Entry 7THV (electron microscopy, 4.00 A resolution); this record covers chains C and D of the 8 polymer chains in the assembly.

== Chain C ==
Name: Replication factor C subunit 3
From: Saccharomyces cerevisiae
UniProt: P38629 (RFC3_YEAST); residue numbers follow UniProt; this construct covers 1-340
Sequence (340 residues; row label = number of the first residue in the row):
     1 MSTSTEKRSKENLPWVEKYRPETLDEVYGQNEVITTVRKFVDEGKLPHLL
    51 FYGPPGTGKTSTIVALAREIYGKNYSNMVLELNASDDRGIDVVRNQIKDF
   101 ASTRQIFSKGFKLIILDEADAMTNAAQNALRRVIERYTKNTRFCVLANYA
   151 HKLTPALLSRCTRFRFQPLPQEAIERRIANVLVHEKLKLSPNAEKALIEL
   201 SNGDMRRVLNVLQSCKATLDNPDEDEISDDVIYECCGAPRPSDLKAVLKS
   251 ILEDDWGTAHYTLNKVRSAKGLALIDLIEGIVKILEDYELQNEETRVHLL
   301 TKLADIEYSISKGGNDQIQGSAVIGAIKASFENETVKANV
Unresolved in the structure: 1-11, 334-340
UniProt features mapped onto this chain:
  - binding site (ATP): V16 to Y19, R20, Y28, G53 to S61, N148, R206
  - modified residue: S2 (N-acetylserine)
Bound ions: Mg2+: T60 (together with ATP-gamma-S)
Ligand contacts: ATP-gamma-S (AGS; phosphothiophosphoric acid-adenylate ester): V16, Y19, R20, P21, E26, V27, Y28, P55, G56, T57, G58, K59, T60, S61, N148, L169, R177, M205, R206, L209

== Chain D ==
Name: Replication factor C subunit 2
From: Saccharomyces cerevisiae
UniProt: P40348 (RFC2_YEAST); numbering as in UniProt (aligned over 1-353)
Sequence (353 residues; numbered 1 to 353; the number before each row is that of its first residue):
     1 MFEGFGPNKKRKISKLAAEQSLAQQPWVEKYRPKNLDEVTAQDHAVTVLK
    51 KTLKSANLPHMLFYGPPGTGKTSTILALTKELYGPDLMKSRILELNASDE
   101 RGISIVREKVKNFARLTVSKPSKHDLENYPCPPYKIIILDEADSMTADAQ
   151 SALRRTMETYSGVTRFCLICNYVTRIIDPLASRCSKFRFKALDASNAIDR
   201 LRFISEQENVKCDDGVLERILDISAGDLRRGITLLQSASKGAQYLGDGKN
   251 ITSTQVEELAGVVPHDILIEIVEKVKSGDFDEIKKYVNTFMKSGWSAASV
   301 VNQLHEYYITNDNFDTNFKNQISWLLFTTDSRLNNGTNEHIQLLNLLVKI
   351 SQL
Unresolved in the structure: 1-25
UniProt features mapped onto this chain:
  - binding site (ATP): V28, R32, G65 to S73, N171, R229
  - modified residue: M1 (N-acetylmethionine)
Bound ions: Mg2+: T72 (together with ATP-gamma-S)
Ligand contacts: ATP-gamma-S (AGS; phosphothiophosphoric acid-adenylate ester): V28, E29, Y31, R32, P33, V39, P66, P67, G68, T69, G70, K71, T72, S73, I169, R200, L228, R229

== How chain C and chain D interact ==
Pairs across the interface (45; chain C residue first):
  P55(C) with P179(D), hydrophobic
  N83(C) with R155(D); E158(D), hydrogen bond
  A84(C) with R155(D), hydrogen bond (backbone-side chain)
  S85(C) with I103(D); R107(D), hydrogen bond (backbone-side chain); R155(D), hydrogen bond (backbone-side chain)
  D86(C) with R107(D), salt bridge; R155(D), salt bridge
  D87(C) with R107(D), salt bridge
  E118(C) with S151(D); R154(D), salt bridge
  A121(C) with D148(D)
  N148(C) with R154(D), hydrogen bond
  D204(C) with S182(D), hydrogen bond
  R206(C) with R183(D)
  N210(C) with S185(D)
  T218(C) with V48(D)
  W256(C) with I309(D), hydrophobic; T316(D); K319(D); N320(D), hydrogen bond
  H260(C) with I309(D)
  G271(C) with R188(D), hydrogen bond (backbone-side chain)
  L272(C) with R188(D), hydrogen bond (backbone-side chain)
  A273(C) with R188(D)
  D305(C) with F327(D)
  I306(C) with F327(D), hydrophobic
  S309(C) with F327(D)
  S311(C) with T174(D)
  K312(C) with N334(D)
  G313(C) with Y172(D)
  N315(C) with N302(D); D330(D), hydrogen bond (backbone-side chain)
  Q317(C) with H305(D)
  I318(C) with F327(D), hydrophobic; D330(D)
  Q319(C) with D330(D)
  S321(C) with H305(D), hydrogen bond; S323(D)
  A322(C) with S323(D); F327(D), hydrophobic
  G325(C) with S323(D)
  K328(C) with T316(D)
  A329(C) with N320(D)
Other interface residues (no listed pair), chain C (41 interface residues in all): Y149, R207, A217, C235, S268, A269, K302, G314
Other interface residues (no listed pair), chain D (34 interface residues in all): H44, K51, I177, K186, K190, W324, L326, S331, N335

== In short ==
41 residues of chain C and 34 residues of chain D are in contact; the contacts include 11 hydrogen bonds and 4
salt bridges. Polar pairs include D86(C)-R107(D), D86(C)-R155(D) and D87(C)-R107(D). Chain C binds
ATP-gamma-S. Ligands of chain D: ATP-gamma-S.
Here chain C is Replication factor C subunit 3 and chain D is Replication factor C subunit 2, both from
Saccharomyces cerevisiae. Entry 7THV (Structure of the yeast clamp loader (Replication Factor C RFC) bound to
the sliding clamp (Proliferating ...) was determined by electron microscopy together with 7THJ, 7TI8, 7TIB,
7TIC, 7TID and 7TKU from the same study.
